Entry 6UG7 (X-ray diffraction, 1.52 A resolution); this record covers chains L and H.

[Chain L]
Name: ch28/11 Fab light chain
Source organism: Mus musculus
Notes: antibody fragment or engineered binder
Sequence (213 residues; numbered 1 to 213; the number before each row is that of its first residue):
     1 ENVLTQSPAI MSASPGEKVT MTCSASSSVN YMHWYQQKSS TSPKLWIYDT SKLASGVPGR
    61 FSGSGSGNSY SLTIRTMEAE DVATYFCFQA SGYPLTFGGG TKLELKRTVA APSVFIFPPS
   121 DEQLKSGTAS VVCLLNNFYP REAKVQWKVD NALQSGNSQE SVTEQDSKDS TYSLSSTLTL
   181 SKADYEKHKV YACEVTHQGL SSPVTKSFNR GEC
Disordered / not traced: 212-213
Disulfide bonds: Cys23-Cys87, Cys133-Cys193
From the paper describing this entry:
  - binding site for 2-acetamido-2-deoxy-beta-D-galactopyranose: Ala90, Tyr93
  - binding site for alpha-D-galactopyranose: His33, Ala90
  - binding site for beta-D-galactopyranose: Asp49

[Chain H]
Name: ch28/11 Fab heavy chain
Source organism: Mus musculus
Notes: antibody fragment or engineered binder
Sequence (218 residues; row label = number of the first residue in the row):
     1 QVQLKESGPG LVAPSQSLSI TCTVSGFSLN SYGVSWVRQP PGKGLEWLGV IWGDGSTNYH
    61 SALMSRLRIS KDNSKRQVFL KLNSLQTDDT ATYYCTKPGS GYAFAYWGQG TLVTVSSAST
   121 KGPSVFPLAP SSKSTSGGTA ALGCLVKDYF PEPVTVSWNS GALTSGVHTF PAVLQSSGLY
   181 SLSSVVTVPS SSLGTQTYIC NVNHKPSNTK VDKKVEPA
Disordered / not traced: 133-137
Disulfide bonds: Cys22-Cys95, Cys144-Cys200
From the paper describing this entry:
  - binding site for N-acetyl-alpha-neuraminic acid: Ser31, Gly33, Gly53, Asp54
  - binding site for alpha-D-galactopyranose: Gly101
  - binding site for 2-acetamido-2-deoxy-beta-D-galactopyranose: Tyr102

[Interface between chain L and chain H]
Contacting residue pairs - 63 pairs, chain L then chain H:
  Glu1(L) - His60(H)  salt bridge
  His33(L) - Gly101(H)  hydrogen bond (side chain-backbone)
  His33(L) - Ala103(H)
  Tyr35(L) - Ala103(H)
  Tyr35(L) - Phe104(H)  hydrogen bond (side chain-backbone)
  Tyr35(L) - Trp107(H)  hydrophobic
  Gln37(L) - Gln39(H)  hydrogen bond
  Gln37(L) - Tyr94(H)
  Ser40(L) - Tyr94(H)
  Thr41(L) - Tyr94(H)
  Ser42(L) - Tyr94(H)
  Ser42(L) - Gly108(H)  hydrogen bond (side chain-backbone)
  Ser42(L) - Gln109(H)  hydrogen bond (side chain-backbone)
  Pro43(L) - Leu45(H)  hydrophobic
  Pro43(L) - Trp107(H)
  Leu45(L) - Ala103(H)  hydrophobic
  Leu45(L) - Phe104(H)
  Leu45(L) - Ala105(H)  hydrophobic
  Tyr48(L) - Ser100(H)
  Tyr48(L) - Gly101(H)
  Asp49(L) - Gly101(H)
  Phe86(L) - Gly44(H)
  Phe86(L) - Leu45(H)  hydrophobic
  Phe88(L) - Phe104(H)  hydrophobic
  Tyr93(L) - Trp47(H)  hydrophobic
  Tyr93(L) - Trp52(H)  hydrogen bond
  Tyr93(L) - Asn58(H)  hydrogen bond
  Pro94(L) - Trp47(H)  hydrophobic
  Pro94(L) - His60(H)
  Leu95(L) - Trp47(H)
  Phe97(L) - Leu45(H)
  Phe97(L) - Trp47(H)
  Phe97(L) - Phe104(H)  hydrophobic
  Phe115(L) - Ala141(H)  hydrophobic
  Phe117(L) - Leu128(H)
  Phe117(L) - Ala129(H)
  Phe117(L) - Ala141(H)
  Ser120(L) - Phe126(H)
  Ser120(L) - Pro127(H)
  Glu122(L) - Lys213(H)  salt bridge
  Gln123(L) - Phe126(H)
  Gln123(L) - Lys147(H)
  Ser130(L) - Leu145(H)
  Ser130(L) - Lys147(H)
  Val132(L) - Leu128(H)  hydrophobic
  Leu134(L) - Phe170(H)  hydrophobic
  Leu134(L) - Val185(H)  hydrophobic
  Asn136(L) - His168(H)  hydrogen bond
  Asn136(L) - Thr187(H)
  Asn137(L) - His168(H)  hydrogen bond
  Gln159(L) - Val173(H)
  Gln159(L) - Leu174(H)  hydrogen bond (side chain-backbone)
  Gln159(L) - Gln175(H)
  Glu160(L) - Val173(H)
  Ser161(L) - Phe170(H)
  Ser161(L) - Pro171(H)  hydrogen bond (side chain-backbone)
  Ser161(L) - Val173(H)
  Val162(L) - Pro171(H)
  Thr163(L) - Phe170(H)
  Ser173(L) - His168(H)  hydrogen bond
  Ser173(L) - Phe170(H)
  Leu174(L) - Phe170(H)
  Ser175(L) - Phe170(H)
Interface residues without a listed pair, chain L (39 interface residues in all): Ala90, Thr128, Asp166, Thr179
Interface residues without a listed pair, chain H (41 interface residues in all): Val37, Glu46, Val50, Tyr102, Val125, Thr139, Leu142, Thr169, Ser183

[Summary]
The interface between chain L and chain H involves 39 residues on one side and 41 on the other, with 12
hydrogen bonds and 2 salt bridges. Polar pairs include Glu1(L)-His60(H), Glu122(L)-Lys213(H) and
His33(L)-Gly101(H). The paper reports a binding site for N-acetyl-alpha-neuraminic acid at Ser31(H), Gly33(H)
and Gly53(H) among others; a binding site for 2-acetamido-2-deoxy-beta-D-galactopyranose at Ala90(L), Tyr93(L)
and Tyr102(H).
Chain L is ch28/11 Fab light chain and chain H is ch28/11 Fab heavy chain, both from Mus musculus; the
structure, Complex of ch28/11 Fab and SSEA-4 (tetragonal form), was determined by X-ray diffraction (same
publication as 6UG8, 6UG9 and 6UGA).
